7COD - chains A and P of the 4 polymer chains in the assembly; structure by X-ray diffraction, 1.80 A resolution.

== Chain A ==
Protein: DNA-directed DNA/RNA polymerase mu
Source organism: Homo sapiens
Notes: EC 2.7.7.7
UniProtKB: Q9NP87 (DPOLM_HUMAN); numbering as in UniProt; present here: 1-397, 410-494
Chain sequence (482 residues; row label = number of the first residue in the row; note: 12 numbers in that range are skipped by the numbering (no residue carries them; nothing is unmodelled there)):
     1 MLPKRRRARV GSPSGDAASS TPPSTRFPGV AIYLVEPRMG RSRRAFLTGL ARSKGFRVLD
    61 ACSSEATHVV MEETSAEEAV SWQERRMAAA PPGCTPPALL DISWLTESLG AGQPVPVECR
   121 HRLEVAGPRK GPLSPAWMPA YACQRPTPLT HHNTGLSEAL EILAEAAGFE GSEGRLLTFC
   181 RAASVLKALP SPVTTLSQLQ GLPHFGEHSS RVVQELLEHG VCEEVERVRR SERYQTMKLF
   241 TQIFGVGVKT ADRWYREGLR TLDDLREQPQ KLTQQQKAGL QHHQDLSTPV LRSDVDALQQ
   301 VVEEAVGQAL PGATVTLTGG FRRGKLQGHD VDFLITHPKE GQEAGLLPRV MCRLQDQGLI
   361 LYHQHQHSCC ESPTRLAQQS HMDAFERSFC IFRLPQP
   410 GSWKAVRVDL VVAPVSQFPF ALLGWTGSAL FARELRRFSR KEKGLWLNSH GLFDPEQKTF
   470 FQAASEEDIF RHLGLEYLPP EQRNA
Disordered / not traced: 1-138, 367-382
Differences from the reference sequence: engineered mutation Gly410 (Pro in Q9NP87), Ala438 (Lys in Q9NP87), Ala441 (Gln in Q9NP87)
Metal / ion sites: Na+: Thr241, Ile243, Val246 (shared with DT3(P), DG5(P) of chain P); Mg2+ site 1: Asp330, Asp332, Asp418 (together with 2'-deoxyguanosine-5'-triphosphate); Mg2+ site 2: Asp330, Asp332 (together with 2'-deoxyguanosine-5'-triphosphate)
Ligand contacts: 2'-deoxyguanosine-5'-triphosphate (DGT): Gly319, Gly320, Arg323, Lys325, Gln327, Gly328, His329, Asp330, Asp332, Asp418, Gly433, Trp434, Thr435, Gly436, Ser437, Ala438, Arg445

== Chain P ==
Molecule: 5-nt DNA strand
Sequence (5 nucleotides; each row starts with the number of its first residue):
     1 CGTAG
Metal / ion sites: Na+: DT3, DG5 (shared with Thr241(A), Ile243(A), Val246(A) of chain A)

== Interface between chain A and chain P ==
Residue-residue contacts (22; chain A residue first):
  Glu165(A) - DG5(P)  sugar contact
  Lys238(A) - DG5(P)  phosphate contact
  Thr241(A) - DG5(P)  hydrogen bond to the phosphate
  Gln242(A) - DG5(P)  phosphate contact
  Ile243(A) - DT3(P)  phosphate contact
  Phe244(A) - DA4(P)  phosphate contact
  Gly245(A) - DG2(P)  phosphate contact
  Gly245(A) - DT3(P)  hydrogen bond to the phosphate
  Val246(A) - DG2(P)  phosphate contact
  Val246(A) - DT3(P)  hydrogen bond to the phosphate
  Val246(A) - DG5(P)  phosphate contact
  Gly247(A) - DG2(P)  hydrogen bond to the phosphate
  Gly247(A) - DT3(P)  phosphate contact
  Gly247(A) - DG5(P)  phosphate contact
  Val248(A) - DG5(P)  phosphate contact
  Lys249(A) - DC1(P)  phosphate contact
  Thr250(A) - DC1(P)  hydrogen bond to the phosphate
  Thr250(A) - DG2(P)  hydrogen bond to the phosphate
  His329(A) - DA4(P)  salt bridge to the phosphate
  Phe389(A) - DT3(P)  base contact
  Arg416(A) - DT3(P)  hydrogen bond to the phosphate
  Arg416(A) - DA4(P)  salt bridge to the phosphate
Interface residues without a listed pair, chain A (18 interface residues in all): Gln275, Asp330, Asp418

== In short ==
The interface between chain A and chain P involves 18 residues on one side and 5 on the other; the contacts
include 7 hydrogen bonds and 2 salt bridges. Polar pairs include Thr241(A)-DG5(P), Gly245(A)-DT3(P) and
Val246(A)-DT3(P). Bound to chain A: 2'-deoxyguanosine-5'-triphosphate.
Chain A is DNA-directed DNA/RNA polymerase mu (Homo sapiens) and chain P is a 5-nt DNA strand; the structure,
Post insertion complex of DNA polymerase Mu (K438A/Q441A) with 1-nt gapped DNA, was determined by X-ray
diffraction (same publication as 7CO6, 7CO8, 7CO9, 7COA, 7COB and 7COC).
